PDB entry 7X1N | X-ray diffraction, 3.31 A resolution | chains L and A of the 4 polymer chains in the assembly

== Chain L ==
Molecule: 15-nt DNA strand
Sequence (15 nucleotides; row label = number of the first residue in the row):
     1 TTCTTATAAATAGTT
Not modelled in the structure: 1, 15

== Chain A ==
Protein: Myocyte enhancer factor 2D/deleted in azoospermia associated protein 1 fusion protein
Source organism: Homo sapiens
UniProt: Q5IRN4 (Q5IRN4_HUMAN); residue numbers follow UniProt; this construct covers 2-95
Sequence (98 residues; each row starts with the number of its first residue; numbers below 1 keep their minus sign (Gly-2 is residue -2)):
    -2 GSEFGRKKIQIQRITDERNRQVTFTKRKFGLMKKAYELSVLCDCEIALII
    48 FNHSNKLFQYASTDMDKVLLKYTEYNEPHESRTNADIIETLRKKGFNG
Not modelled in the structure: -2 to 4, 94-95
Construct notes: expression tag (-2 to 1)

== Chain L / chain A interface ==
Residue-residue contacts - 10 pairs, chain L then chain A:
  DA9(L) - Lys30(A)  phosphate contact
  DA10(L) - Lys30(A)  salt bridge to the phosphate
  DA10(L) - Lys31(A)  phosphate contact
  DT11(L) - Arg24(A)  salt bridge to the phosphate
  DT11(L) - Gly27(A)  phosphate contact
  DA12(L) - Ile6(A)  phosphate contact
  DA12(L) - Thr20(A)  hydrogen bond to the phosphate
  DA12(L) - Arg24(A)  salt bridge to the phosphate
  DG13(L) - Lys5(A)  phosphate contact
  DG13(L) - Ile6(A)  phosphate contact

== Summary ==
5 residues of chain L face 7 of chain A across their interface; the contacts include 1 hydrogen bond and 3
salt bridges. Among the polar pairs are DA12(L)-Thr20(A), DA10(L)-Lys30(A) and DT11(L)-Arg24(A).
Chain L is a 15-nt DNA strand and chain A is Myocyte enhancer factor 2D/deleted in azoospermia associated
protein 1 fusion protein (Homo sapiens); the structure, Crystal structure of MEF2D-MRE complex, was determined
by X-ray diffraction.
